PDB entry 7JN4 | electron microscopy, 2.68 A resolution | chains A and E of the 16 polymer chains in the assembly

[Chain A (and E)]
Name: Ribulose bisphosphate carboxylase large chain
From: Chlamydomonas reinhardtii
Notes: EC 4.1.1.39; chain E of this document is another copy of the same molecule, construct and numbering; everything in this record applies to it too
Reference sequence: A0A218N8A3 (A0A218N8A3_CHLRE); residue numbers follow UniProt; this construct covers 1-475
Chain sequence (475 residues; numbered 1 to 475; the number before each row is that of its first residue):
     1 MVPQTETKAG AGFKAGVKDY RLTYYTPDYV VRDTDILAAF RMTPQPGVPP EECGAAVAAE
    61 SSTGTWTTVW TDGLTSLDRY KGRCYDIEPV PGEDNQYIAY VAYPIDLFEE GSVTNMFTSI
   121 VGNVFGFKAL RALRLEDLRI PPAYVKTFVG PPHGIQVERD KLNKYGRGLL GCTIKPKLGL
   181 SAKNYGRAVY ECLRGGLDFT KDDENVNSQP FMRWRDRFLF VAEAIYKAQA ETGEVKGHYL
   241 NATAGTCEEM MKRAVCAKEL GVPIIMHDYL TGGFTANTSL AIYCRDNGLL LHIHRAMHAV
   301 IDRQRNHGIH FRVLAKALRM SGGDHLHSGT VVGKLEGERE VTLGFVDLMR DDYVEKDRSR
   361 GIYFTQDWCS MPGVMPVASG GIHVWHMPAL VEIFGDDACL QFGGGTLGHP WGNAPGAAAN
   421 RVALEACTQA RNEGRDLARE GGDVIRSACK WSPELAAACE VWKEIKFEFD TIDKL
Disordered / not traced: 1-17, 61-77, 462-475
Modified / non-standard residues: Cys256 (S-methylcysteine; SMC)
Disulfide bonds: Cys449-Cys459

[Interface between chain A and chain E]
Contacting residue pairs - 15 pairs, chain A then chain E:
  Lys183(A) with Asp160(E); Asn163(E); Tyr165(E), hydrogen bond
  Pro210(A) with Lys146(E); Ser370(E)
  Arg213(A) with Arg285(E)
  Arg215(A) with Arg285(E); Asp286(E), hydrogen bond (side chain-backbone); Asn287(E); Gly288(E)
  Asp216(A) with His153(E), salt bridge; Val157(E); Lys161(E), salt bridge
  Phe220(A) with Asp160(E); Lys161(E)
Other interface residues (no listed pair), chain A (8 interface residues in all): Ser181, Leu219

[Summary]
8 residues of chain A face 12 of chain E across their interface; the contacts include 2 hydrogen bonds and 2
salt bridges. Among the polar pairs are Asp216(A)-His153(E), Asp216(A)-Lys161(E) and Lys183(A)-Tyr165(E).
Chain A and chain E are both Ribulose bisphosphate carboxylase large chain (Chlamydomonas reinhardtii); the
structure, Rubisco in the apo state, was determined by electron microscopy (same publication as 7JFO and
7JSX).
